6QUM - chains E and J of the 26 polymer chains in the assembly; structure by electron microscopy, 3.25 A resolution.

[Chain E]
Protein: V-type ATP synthase beta chain
From: Thermus thermophilus (strain HB8 / ATCC 27634 / DSM 579)
Reference sequence: Q56404 (VATB_THET8); residue numbers follow UniProt; this construct covers 1-478
Chain sequence (478 residues; row label = number of the first residue in the row):
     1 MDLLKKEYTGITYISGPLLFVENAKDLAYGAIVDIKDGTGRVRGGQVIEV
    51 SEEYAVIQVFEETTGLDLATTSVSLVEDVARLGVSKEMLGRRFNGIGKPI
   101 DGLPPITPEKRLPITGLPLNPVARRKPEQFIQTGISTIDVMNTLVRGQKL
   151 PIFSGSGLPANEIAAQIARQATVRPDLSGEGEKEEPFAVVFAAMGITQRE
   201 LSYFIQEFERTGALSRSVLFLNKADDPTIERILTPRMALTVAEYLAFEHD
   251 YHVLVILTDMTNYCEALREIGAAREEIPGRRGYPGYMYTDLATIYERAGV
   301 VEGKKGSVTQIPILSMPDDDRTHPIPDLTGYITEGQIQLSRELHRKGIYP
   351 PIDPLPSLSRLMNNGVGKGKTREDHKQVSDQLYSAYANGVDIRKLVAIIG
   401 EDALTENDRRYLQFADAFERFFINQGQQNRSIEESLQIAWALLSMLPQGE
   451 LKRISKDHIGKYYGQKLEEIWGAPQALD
Not modelled in the structure: 1-2, 472-478

[Chain J]
Protein: V-type ATP synthase subunit E
From: Thermus thermophilus (strain HB8 / ATCC 27634 / DSM 579)
Reference sequence: P74901 (VATE_THET8); residues 1-188 here = UniProt positions 1-188
Chain sequence (188 residues; row label = number of the first residue in the row):
     1 MSKLEAILSQEVEAEIQALLQEAEAKAEAVKREAEEKAKALLQARERALE
    51 AQYRAALRRAESAGELLVATARTQARGEVLEEVRRRVREALEALPQKPEW
   101 PEVVRKLALEALEALPGAKALVANPEDLPHLEALARERGVELQAEPALRL
   151 GVRAVGAEGKTQVENSLLARLDRAWDALSSKVAQALWG
Not modelled in the structure: 1, 188

[Interface between chain E and chain J]
Residue-residue contacts (30):
  L3(E) with N165(J); R170(J), hydrogen bond (backbone-side chain); R173(J)
  L4(E) with E110(J); E164(J); R173(J), hydrogen bond (backbone-side chain)
  K5(E) with V163(J); E164(J), hydrogen bond (backbone-backbone); R173(J)
  K6(E) with T161(J); Q162(J); V163(J)
  E7(E) with K160(J); Q162(J), hydrogen bond; E164(J)
  Y8(E) with T161(J)
  T9(E) with K160(J), hydrogen bond (side chain-backbone)
  E22(E) with K160(J), salt bridge
  N23(E) with E158(J), hydrogen bond; K160(J); T161(J)
  L75(E) with R173(J)
  G102(E) with Q74(J)
  L103(E) with T70(J)
  P104(E) with T73(J); Q74(J)
  P108(E) with S180(J)
  E209(E) with R59(J), hydrogen bond (backbone-side chain)
  T211(E) with R58(J)
  G212(E) with R59(J)
Other interface residues (no listed pair), chain E (21 interface residues in all): G10, G90, T107, R210
Other interface residues (no listed pair), chain J (20 interface residues in all): L66, L80, A114, L115

[Overview]
Chain E and chain J form an interface of 21 and 20 residues respectively; the contacts include 7 hydrogen
bonds and 1 salt bridge. Among the polar pairs are E22(E)-K160(J), L3(E)-R170(J) and L4(E)-R173(J).
Here chain E is V-type ATP synthase beta chain and chain J is V-type ATP synthase subunit E, both from Thermus
thermophilus (strain HB8 / ATCC 27634 / DSM 579). Entry 6QUM (Thermus thermophilus V/A-type ATPase/synthase,
rotational state 1) was determined by electron microscopy together with 6R0W, 6R0Y, 6R0Z and 6R10 from the
same study.
